PDB entry 7ZMH | electron microscopy, 2.47 A resolution | chains 2 and b of the 26 polymer chains in the assembly

[Chain 2]
Protein: NADH dehydrogenase subunit 2
Organism: Chaetomium thermophilum var. thermophilum DSM 1495
Reference sequence: G1DJ98 (G1DJ98_CHATD); residues 1-571 here = UniProt positions 1-571
Sequence (571 residues; numbered 1 to 571; the number before each row is that of its first residue):
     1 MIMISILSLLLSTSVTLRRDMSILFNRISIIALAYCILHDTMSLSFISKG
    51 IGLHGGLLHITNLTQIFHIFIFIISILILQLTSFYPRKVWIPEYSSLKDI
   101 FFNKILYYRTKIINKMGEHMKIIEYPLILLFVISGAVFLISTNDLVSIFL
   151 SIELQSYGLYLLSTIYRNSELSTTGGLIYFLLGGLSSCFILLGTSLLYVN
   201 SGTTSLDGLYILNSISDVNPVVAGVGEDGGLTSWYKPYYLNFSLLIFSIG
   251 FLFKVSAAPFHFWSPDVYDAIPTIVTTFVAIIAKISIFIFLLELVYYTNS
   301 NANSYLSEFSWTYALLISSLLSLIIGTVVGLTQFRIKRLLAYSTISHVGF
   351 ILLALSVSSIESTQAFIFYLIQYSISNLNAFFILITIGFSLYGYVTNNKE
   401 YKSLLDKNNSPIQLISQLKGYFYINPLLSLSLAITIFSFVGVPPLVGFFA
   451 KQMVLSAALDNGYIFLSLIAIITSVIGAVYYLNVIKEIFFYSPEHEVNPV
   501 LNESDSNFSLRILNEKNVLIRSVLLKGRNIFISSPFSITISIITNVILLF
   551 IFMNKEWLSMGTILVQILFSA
Disordered / not traced: 220-232
Ligand contacts:
  - 1,2-Distearoyl-sn-glycerophosphoethanolamine (3PE), molecule 1: Pro-259, Phe-262, Leu-321, Ile-325
  - 1,2-Distearoyl-sn-glycerophosphoethanolamine (3PE), molecule 2: Ile-324, Phe-465, Ile-469
  - 1,2-Distearoyl-sn-glycerophosphoethanolamine (3PE), molecule 3: Phe-422, Pro-426, Leu-427, Leu-430, Ile-434, Phe-437, Pro-444, Leu-445, Leu-548
  - Lauryl Maltose Neopentyl Glycol (LMN), molecule 1: Thr-41, Leu-44, Phe-46, Ile-47, Asn-62, Ile-66, Ile-69, Phe-70, Ile-371, Met-553, Glu-556, Trp-557, Met-560, Ile-563, Leu-564, Ile-567
  - Lauryl Maltose Neopentyl Glycol (LMN), molecule 2: Leu-459, Asp-460, Ile-464, Leu-468
  - 1,2-diacyl-sn-glycero-3-phosphocholine (PC1), molecule 1: Ile-30, Ile-31, Ala-34, Tyr-35, Leu-38
  - 1,2-diacyl-sn-glycero-3-phosphocholine (PC1), molecule 2: Ala-34, Ile-37, Leu-38, Thr-41, Ile-73, Ile-76
  - 1,2-diacyl-sn-glycero-3-phosphocholine (PC1), molecule 3: Leu-331, Ile-472, Val-475, Ile-476, Val-479, Asn-483, Lys-486, Tyr-491

[Chain b]
Protein: Subunit NDUFC2 of NADH-ubiquinone oxidoreductase (Complex I)
Organism: Chaetomium thermophilum var. thermophilum DSM 1495
Reference sequence: G0S812 (G0S812_CHATD); residue numbers follow UniProt; this construct covers 1-94
Sequence (94 residues; row label = number of the first residue in the row):
     1 MVNRILFWTGFGLAVRFWQLGIEMRPFFNRKSLWAYPLFGGVGASFGYWL
    51 QSIDEKQTKMLEERKQAILEKRARRAQRQAEAAATAPSPSAQEA
Disordered / not traced: 82-94
Ligand contacts: Lauryl Maltose Neopentyl Glycol (LMN): Trp-8, Phe-46, Trp-49, Leu-50, Ile-53, Lys-56, Gln-57, Met-60

[How chain 2 and chain b interact]
Residue-residue contacts - 71 pairs, chain 2 then chain b:
  Lys-88(2) with Glu-23(b), salt bridge; Arg-25(b)
  Trp-90(2) with Arg-25(b); Asn-29(b); Ser-32(b)
  Pro-92(2) with Lys-31(b)
  Glu-93(2) with Lys-31(b), hydrogen bond (backbone-side chain)
  Tyr-94(2) with Lys-31(b)
  Ser-95(2) with Asn-29(b); Lys-31(b); Ser-32(b); Trp-34(b), hydrogen bond (backbone-side chain)
  Ser-96(2) with Lys-31(b), hydrogen bond (backbone-backbone); Trp-34(b)
  Leu-97(2) with Trp-34(b), hydrophobic
  Asp-99(2) with Lys-31(b), salt bridge
  Ile-424(2) with Met-24(b)
  Asn-425(2) with Gly-21(b); Ile-22(b), hydrogen bond (side chain-backbone); Met-24(b)
  Pro-426(2) with Met-24(b)
  Leu-427(2) with Trp-18(b); Gly-21(b); Ile-22(b)
  Leu-428(2) with Ile-22(b), hydrophobic
  Ser-431(2) with Trp-18(b); Ile-22(b)
  Ile-434(2) with Trp-18(b), hydrophobic
  Phe-531(2) with Glu-23(b); Met-24(b); Arg-25(b)
  Ile-532(2) with Ile-22(b); Glu-23(b)
  Ser-534(2) with Gln-19(b); Glu-23(b)
  Ser-537(2) with Gln-19(b); Glu-23(b), hydrogen bond
  Ile-538(2) with Gln-19(b); Phe-39(b), hydrophobic
  Ile-540(2) with Ile-22(b), hydrophobic
  Ser-541(2) with Val-15(b), hydrogen bond (side chain-backbone); Trp-18(b); Gln-19(b)
  Ile-542(2) with Phe-11(b); Val-15(b), hydrophobic
  Thr-544(2) with Trp-18(b)
  Asn-545(2) with Phe-11(b); Ala-14(b); Trp-18(b)
  Val-546(2) with Phe-11(b), hydrophobic
  Leu-549(2) with Phe-11(b), hydrophobic
  Phe-552(2) with Phe-7(b), hydrophobic
  Met-553(2) with Phe-7(b), hydrophobic; Trp-8(b), hydrophobic; Phe-11(b), hydrophobic
  Lys-555(2) with Asp-54(b), salt bridge; Thr-58(b)
  Glu-556(2) with Arg-4(b), salt bridge; Leu-50(b); Asp-54(b); Gln-57(b), hydrogen bond (backbone-side chain)
  Ser-559(2) with Gln-57(b)
  Met-560(2) with Gln-57(b)
  Thr-562(2) with Leu-61(b)
  Ile-563(2) with Gln-57(b); Met-60(b), hydrophobic; Leu-61(b), hydrophobic
  Gln-566(2) with Arg-64(b), hydrogen bond; Ile-68(b)
  Ser-570(2) with Arg-64(b)
  Ala-571(2) with Lys-71(b)
Interface residues without a listed pair, chain 2 (42 interface residues in all): Ile-47, Leu-430, Ser-533
Interface residues without a listed pair, chain b (31 interface residues in all): Phe-17, Pro-26, Gln-51, Ile-53

[Overview]
The interface between chain 2 and chain b involves 42 residues on one side and 31 on the other; the contacts
include 8 hydrogen bonds and 4 salt bridges. Among the polar pairs are Lys-88(2)/Glu-23(b),
Asp-99(2)/Lys-31(b) and Lys-555(2)/Asp-54(b).
Chain 2 is NADH dehydrogenase subunit 2 and chain b is Subunit NDUFC2 of NADH-ubiquinone oxidoreductase
(Complex I), both from Chaetomium thermophilum var. thermophilum DSM 1495; the structure, CryoEM structure of
mitochondrial complex I from Chaetomium thermophilum (state 1) - membrane arm, was determined by electron
microscopy, deposited together with 7ZM7, 7ZM8, 7ZMB, 7ZME and 7ZMG.
